Entry 7P09 (electron microscopy, 2.70 A resolution); this record covers chains B and C of the 7 polymer chains in the assembly.

# Chain B (and C)
Molecule: Lon protease homolog, mitochondrial
From: Homo sapiens
Notes: EC 3.4.21.53; chain C of this document is another copy of the same molecule, construct and numbering; everything in this record applies to it too
UniProt: P36776 (LONM_HUMAN); residue numbers follow UniProt; this construct covers 67-949
Chain sequence (885 residues; each row starts with the number of its first residue):
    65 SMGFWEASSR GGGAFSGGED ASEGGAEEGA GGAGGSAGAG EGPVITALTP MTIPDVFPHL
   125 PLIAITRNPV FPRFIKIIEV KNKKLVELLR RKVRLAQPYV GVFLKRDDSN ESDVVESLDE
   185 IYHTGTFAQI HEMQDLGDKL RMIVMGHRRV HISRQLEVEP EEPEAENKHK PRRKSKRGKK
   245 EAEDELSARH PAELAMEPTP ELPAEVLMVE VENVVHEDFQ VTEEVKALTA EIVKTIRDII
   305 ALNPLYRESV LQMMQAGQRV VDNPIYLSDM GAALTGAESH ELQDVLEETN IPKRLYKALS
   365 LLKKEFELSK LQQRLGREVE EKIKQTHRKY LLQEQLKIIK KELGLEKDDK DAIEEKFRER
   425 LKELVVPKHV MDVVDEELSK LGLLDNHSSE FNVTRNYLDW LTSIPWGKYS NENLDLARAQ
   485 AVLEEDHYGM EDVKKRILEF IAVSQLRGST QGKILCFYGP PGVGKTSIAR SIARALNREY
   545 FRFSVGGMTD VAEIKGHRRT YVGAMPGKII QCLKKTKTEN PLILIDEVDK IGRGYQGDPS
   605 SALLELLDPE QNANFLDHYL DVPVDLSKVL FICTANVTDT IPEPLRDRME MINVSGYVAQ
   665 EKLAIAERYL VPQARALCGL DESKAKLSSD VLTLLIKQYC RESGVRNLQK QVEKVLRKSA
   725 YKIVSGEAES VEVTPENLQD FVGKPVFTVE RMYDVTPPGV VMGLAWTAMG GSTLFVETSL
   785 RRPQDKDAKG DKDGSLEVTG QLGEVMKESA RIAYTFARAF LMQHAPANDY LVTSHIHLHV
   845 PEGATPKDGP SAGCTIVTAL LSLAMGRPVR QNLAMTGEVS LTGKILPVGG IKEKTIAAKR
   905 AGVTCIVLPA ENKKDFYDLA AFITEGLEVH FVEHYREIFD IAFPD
Not modelled in the structure: 65-409, 791-794 (chain C: 65-409, 788-795)
Differences from the reference sequence: expression tag (65-66)
Ion coordination: Mg2+: T530 (together with ATP)
Small-molecule neighbours: ATP (adenosine-5'-triphosphate): D490, H491, Y492, M494, P524, P525, G526, V527, G528, K529, T530, S531, N640, Y661, I669, Y673, V709, R710, Q713
Curated features (UniProtKB/Swiss-Prot):
  - active site: S855, K898
  - binding site (ATP): G523 to T530
  - natural variant: E476 (E476A: In CODASS), S631 (S631Y: In CODASS), A670 (A670V: In CODASS), R672 (R672C: In CODASS), P676 (P676S: In CODASS), R679 (R679H: In CODASS), R721 (R721G: In CODASS), A724 (A724V: In CODASS), P749 (P749S: In CODASS), G767 (G767E: In CODASS), I927 (deletion: In CODASS)
  - mutagenesis: K529 (K529R: Abolishes ATPase activity, and presumably ATP-driven protein unfolding, but does not block access to the proteolytic active site or prevent a substrate from binding to it), W770 (W770A: Has low basal, but normal stimulated ATPase activity, and retains peptidase activity; W770P: Has normal basal, but low stimulated ATPase activity, and abolishes peptidase activity), S855 (S855A: Lacks both ATPase and protease activity, but retains DNA binding activity), T880 (T880V: Enhances the basal, but not the stimulated ATPase activity), G893 (G893A: Has low basal, but normal stimulated ATPase activity, and retains peptidase activity; G893P: Has normal basal, but low stimulated ATPase activity, and abolishes peptidase activity), G894 (G894A/S: Enhances the basal, but not the stimulated ATPase activity, and retains peptidase activity; G894P: Enhances the basal, but not the stimulated ATPase activity, and abolishes peptidase activity)

# Interface between chain B and chain C
Residue-residue contacts (100):
  N456(B) - L448(C)
  R459(B) - L447(C)
  P525(B) - E647(C)
  P525(B) - D651(C)
  R534(B) - N618(C)
  R546(B) - E609(C)  salt bridge
  R546(B) - Q615(C)
  R546(B) - N618(C)
  S548(B) - E609(C)
  G550(B) - S605(C)
  G550(B) - A606(C)
  G551(B) - V555(C)
  G551(B) - D602(C)
  G551(B) - S605(C)
  D554(B) - Y565(C)  hydrogen bond
  A556(B) - R562(C)  hydrogen bond (backbone-side chain)
  A556(B) - Y565(C)
  E557(B) - R562(C)  salt bridge
  E557(B) - H622(C)  salt bridge
  H561(B) - T564(C)
  H561(B) - Y565(C)  hydrogen bond
  V566(B) - S453(C)
  V566(B) - E454(C)
  V566(B) - T564(C)
  G567(B) - E454(C)  hydrogen bond (backbone-side chain)
  G567(B) - T564(C)  hydrogen bond (backbone-side chain)
  A568(B) - T564(C)
  M569(B) - R562(C)  hydrogen bond (backbone-side chain)
  M569(B) - R563(C)  hydrogen bond
  M569(B) - T564(C)
  M569(B) - D625(C)
  P570(B) - R562(C)
  G571(B) - R562(C)
  K572(B) - L620(C)
  Q575(B) - D625(C)
  K578(B) - E440(C)  salt bridge
  K594(B) - S605(C)
  G598(B) - Y599(C)
  Y599(B) - Y599(C)  hydrophobic
  Q600(B) - Q600(C)
  L681(B) - R511(C)  hydrogen bond (backbone-side chain)
  C682(B) - L510(C)
  L684(B) - L510(C)  hydrophobic
  E706(B) - D651(C)
  R710(B) - D612(C)  salt bridge
  R710(B) - D651(C)  salt bridge
  R710(B) - R652(C)
  Q713(B) - E614(C)
  K714(B) - D651(C)  hydrogen bond (side chain-backbone)
  K714(B) - M653(C)  hydrogen bond (side chain-backbone)
  R721(B) - R500(C)
  R721(B) - E503(C)  salt bridge
  R721(B) - V507(C)
  R721(B) - E654(C)  salt bridge
  K722(B) - E503(C)
  A724(B) - V507(C)  hydrophobic
  A724(B) - L510(C)  hydrophobic
  Y725(B) - L480(C)  hydrophobic
  Y725(B) - Q484(C)
  Y725(B) - L502(C)
  Y725(B) - E503(C)
  Y725(B) - A506(C)  hydrophobic
  V728(B) - L480(C)  hydrophobic
  V728(B) - A506(C)
  V728(B) - Q509(C)
  V728(B) - L510(C)  hydrophobic
  S729(B) - L480(C)
  Q743(B) - K918(C)  hydrogen bond
  K748(B) - K918(C)
  K748(B) - D919(C)
  P749(B) - K918(C)
  M756(B) - L890(C)  hydrophobic
  Y757(B) - S884(C)
  Y757(B) - T886(C)  hydrogen bond
  Y757(B) - K888(C)
  V764(B) - T886(C)
  E781(B) - S884(C)
  E781(B) - L885(C)  hydrogen bond (side chain-backbone)
  E781(B) - T886(C)  hydrogen bond
  T782(B) - L885(C)
  S783(B) - T819(C)
  S783(B) - L885(C)
  R785(B) - T819(C)
  R785(B) - R822(C)  hydrogen bond (backbone-side chain)
  R786(B) - D797(C)  salt bridge
  P787(B) - V836(C)
  E801(B) - R815(C)  salt bridge
  T803(B) - I816(C)
  G804(B) - E812(C)  hydrogen bond (backbone-side chain)
  Q805(B) - V809(C)
  Q805(B) - E812(C)
  H841(B) - R815(C)
  H841(B) - T819(C)  hydrogen bond
  H841(B) - L885(C)
  H843(B) - I816(C)
  P845(B) - E882(C)
  P845(B) - L890(C)
  G847(B) - V809(C)
  G847(B) - E882(C)  hydrogen bond (backbone-side chain)
  A848(B) - V809(C)  hydrophobic
Other interface residues (no listed pair), chain B (74 interface residues in all): H451, N460, G526, T530, M552, G560, Y565, K579, N640, G683, E717, G747, P761, L784, E846
Other interface residues (no listed pair), chain C (65 interface residues in all): K444, D449, V457, K517, L608, P613, P648, R650, E808, M826, P854

# Summary
The interface between chain B and chain C involves 74 residues on one side and 65 on the other; the contacts
include 18 hydrogen bonds and 10 salt bridges. Polar pairs include R546(B)-E609(C), E557(B)-R562(C) and
E557(B)-H622(C). Ligands of chain B: ATP.
Chain B and chain C are both Lon protease homolog, mitochondrial (Homo sapiens); the structure, Human
mitochondrial Lon protease with substrate in the ATPase domain, was determined by electron microscopy.
